PDB entry 9DLD | electron microscopy, 3.20 A resolution | chains C and B of the 3 polymer chains in the assembly

== Chain C (and B) ==
Name: Nuclear distribution protein PAC1
Source organism: Saccharomyces cerevisiae
Notes: chain B of this document is another copy of the same molecule, construct and numbering; everything in this record applies to it too
Reference sequence: P39946 (LIS1_YEAST); numbering as in UniProt (aligned over 1-494)
Amino-acid sequence (495 residues; numbered 0 to 494; the number before each row is that of its first residue; numbering starts at 0):
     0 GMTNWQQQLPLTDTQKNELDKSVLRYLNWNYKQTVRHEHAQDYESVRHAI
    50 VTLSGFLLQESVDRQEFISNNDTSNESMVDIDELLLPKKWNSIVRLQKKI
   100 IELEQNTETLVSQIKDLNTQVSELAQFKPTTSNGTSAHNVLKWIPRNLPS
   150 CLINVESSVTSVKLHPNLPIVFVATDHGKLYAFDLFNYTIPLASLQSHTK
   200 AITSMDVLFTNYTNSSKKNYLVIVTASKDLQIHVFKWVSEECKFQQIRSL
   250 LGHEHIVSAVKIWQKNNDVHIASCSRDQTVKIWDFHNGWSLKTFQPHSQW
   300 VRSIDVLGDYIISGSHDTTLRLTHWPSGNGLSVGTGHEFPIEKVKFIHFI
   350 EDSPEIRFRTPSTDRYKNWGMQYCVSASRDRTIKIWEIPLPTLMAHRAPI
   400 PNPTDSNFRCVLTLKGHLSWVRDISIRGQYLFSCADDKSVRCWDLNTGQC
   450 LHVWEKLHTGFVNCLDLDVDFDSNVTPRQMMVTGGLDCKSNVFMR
Not modelled in the structure: 0-138, 213-216 (chain B: 0-138, 212-215, 350-355, 390-404)
Sequence notes: expression tag (0)
From the paper describing this entry:
  - mutagenesis - R275A/R301A/R378A/W419A/K437A: abolished catalytic activity with Dynein heavy chain, cytoplasmic
  - mutagenesis - R275A/R301A/R378A/W419A/K437A: abolished binding to Dynein heavy chain, cytoplasmic (citing earlier work)

== Interface between chain C and chain B ==
Pairs across the interface - 14 pairs, chain C then chain B:
  Asn-153(C) with Asn-166(B)
  Glu-155(C) with Leu-167(B); Ser-238(B); Cys-241(B), hydrogen bond
  His-176(C) with Ser-238(B), hydrogen bond (side chain-backbone); Glu-239(B); Glu-240(B)
  Asn-186(C) with Gln-478(B)
  Thr-188(C) with Arg-477(B)
  Ile-189(C) with Arg-477(B); Met-479(B), hydrophobic
  Pro-190(C) with Phe-185(B)
  Leu-191(C) with Phe-185(B)
  Ser-193(C) with Phe-185(B)
Other interface residues (no listed pair), chain C (11 interface residues in all): Val-154, Ala-192
Other interface residues (no listed pair), chain B (12 interface residues in all): Pro-168, Ile-169

== Overview ==
11 residues of chain C face 12 of chain B across their interface; the contacts include 2 hydrogen bonds. Polar
contacts include Glu-155(C)/Cys-241(B) and His-176(C)/Ser-238(B). The paper reports that
R275A/R301A/R378A/W419A/K437A of chain C abolish catalytic activity with Dynein heavy chain, cytoplasmic;
R275A/R301A/R378A/W419A/K437A of chain C abolish binding to Dynein heavy chain, cytoplasmic.
Both chains are Nuclear distribution protein PAC1 (Saccharomyces cerevisiae). Entry 9DLD (CryoEM structures of
yeast cytoplasmic dynein in the presence of ATP and Lis1) was determined by electron microscopy together with
9DJ7, 9DJU, 9DJZ, 9DK0, 9DKH, 9DKM and 6 further entries from the same study.
